PDB entry 7R1A | electron microscopy, 3.90 A resolution | chains A and B of the 6 polymer chains in the assembly

# Chain A (and B)
Molecule: Spike glycoprotein
Source organism: Severe acute respiratory syndrome coronavirus 2
Notes: chain B of this document is another copy of the same molecule, construct and numbering; everything in this record applies to it too
Reference sequence: P0DTC2 (SPIKE_SARS2); residue numbers follow UniProt; this construct covers 1-66, 69-141, 143-1208
Amino-acid sequence (1284 residues; row label = number of the first residue in the row; note: 3 numbers in that range are skipped by the numbering (no residue carries them; nothing is unmodelled there); numbers below 1 keep their minus sign (Met-30 is residue -30)):
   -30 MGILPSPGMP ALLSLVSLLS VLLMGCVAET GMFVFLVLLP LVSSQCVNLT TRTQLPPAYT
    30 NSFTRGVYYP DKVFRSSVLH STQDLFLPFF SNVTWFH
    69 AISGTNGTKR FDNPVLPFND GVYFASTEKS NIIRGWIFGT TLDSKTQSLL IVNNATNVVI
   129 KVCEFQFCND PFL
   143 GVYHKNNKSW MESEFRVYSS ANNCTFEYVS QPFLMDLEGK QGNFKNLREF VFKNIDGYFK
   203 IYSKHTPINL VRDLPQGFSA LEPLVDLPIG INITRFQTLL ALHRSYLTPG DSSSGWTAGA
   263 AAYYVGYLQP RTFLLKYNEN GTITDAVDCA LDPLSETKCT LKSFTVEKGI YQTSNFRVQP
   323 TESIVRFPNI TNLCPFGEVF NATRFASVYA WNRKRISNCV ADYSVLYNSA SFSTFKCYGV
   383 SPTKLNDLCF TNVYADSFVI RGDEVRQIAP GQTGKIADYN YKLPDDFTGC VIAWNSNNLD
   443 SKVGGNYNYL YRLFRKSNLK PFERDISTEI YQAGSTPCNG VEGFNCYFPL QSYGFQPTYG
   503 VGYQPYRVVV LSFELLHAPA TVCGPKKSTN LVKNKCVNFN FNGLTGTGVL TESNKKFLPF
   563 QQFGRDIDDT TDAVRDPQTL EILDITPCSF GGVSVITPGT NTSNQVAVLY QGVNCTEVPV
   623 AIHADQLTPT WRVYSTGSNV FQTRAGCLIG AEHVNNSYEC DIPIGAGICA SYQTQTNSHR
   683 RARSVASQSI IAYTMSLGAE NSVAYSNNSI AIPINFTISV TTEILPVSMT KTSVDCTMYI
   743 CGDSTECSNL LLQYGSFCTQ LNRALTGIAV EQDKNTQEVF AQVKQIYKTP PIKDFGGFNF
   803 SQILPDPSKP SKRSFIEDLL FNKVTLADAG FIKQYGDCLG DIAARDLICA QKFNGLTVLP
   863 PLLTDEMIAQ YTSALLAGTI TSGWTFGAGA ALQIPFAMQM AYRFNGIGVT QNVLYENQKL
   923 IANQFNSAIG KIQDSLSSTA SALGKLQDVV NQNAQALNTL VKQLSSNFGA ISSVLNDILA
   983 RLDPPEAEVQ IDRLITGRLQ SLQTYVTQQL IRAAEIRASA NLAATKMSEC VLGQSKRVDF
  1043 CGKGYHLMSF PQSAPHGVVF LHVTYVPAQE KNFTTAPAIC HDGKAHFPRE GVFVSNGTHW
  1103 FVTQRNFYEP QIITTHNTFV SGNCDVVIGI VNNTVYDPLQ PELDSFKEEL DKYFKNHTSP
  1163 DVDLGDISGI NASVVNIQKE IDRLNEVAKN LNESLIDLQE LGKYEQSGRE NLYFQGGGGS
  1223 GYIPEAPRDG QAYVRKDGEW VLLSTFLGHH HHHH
Not modelled in the structure: -30 to 26, 69-78, 96-97, 143-156, 177-187, 247-262, 618-640, 677-688, 828-854, 941-944, 1147-1256
Sequence notes: initiating methionine (-30); expression tag (-29 to 0, 1209-1256); variant Tyr501 (Asn in P0DTC2), Asp570 (Ala in P0DTC2), Gly614 (Asp in P0DTC2), His681 (Pro in P0DTC2), Ile716 (Thr in P0DTC2), Ala982 (Ser in P0DTC2), His1118 (Asp in P0DTC2); engineered mutation Pro986 (Lys in P0DTC2), Pro987 (Val in P0DTC2)
Curated features (UniProtKB/Swiss-Prot):
  - region: Asn280 to Cys301 (Putative superantigen), Arg403 to Asp405 (Integrin-binding motif), Asn448 to Phe456 (Immunodominant HLA epitope recognized by the CD8+), Ser816 to Tyr837 (Fusion peptide 1), Lys835 to Phe855 (Fusion peptide 2), Asp1163 to Glu1202 (Heptad repeat 2)
  - site (Cleavage): Arg685, Ser686, Arg815, Ser816
  - glycosylation: Asn17 (N-linked (GlcNAc...) (complex) asparagine), Asn61 (N-linked (GlcNAc...) (hybrid) asparagine), Asn74 (N-linked (GlcNAc...) (complex) asparagine), Asn122 (N-linked (GlcNAc...) (hybrid) asparagine), Asn149 (N-linked (GlcNAc...) (complex) asparagine), Asn165 (N-linked (GlcNAc...) (complex) asparagine), Asn234 (N-linked (GlcNAc...) (high mannose) asparagine), Asn282 (N-linked (GlcNAc...) (complex) asparagine), Thr323 (O-linked (GalNAc) threonine), Ser325 (O-linked (HexNAc...) serine), Asn331 (N-linked (GlcNAc...) (complex) asparagine), Asn343 (N-linked (GlcNAc...) (complex) asparagine), Asn603 (N-linked (GlcNAc...) (hybrid) asparagine), Asn616 (N-linked (GlcNAc...) (complex) asparagine), Asn657 (N-linked (GlcNAc...) (complex) asparagine), Thr676 (O-linked (GlcNAc...) threonine), Thr678 (O-linked (GlcNAc...) threonine), Asn709 (N-linked (GlcNAc...) (high mannose) asparagine), Asn717 (N-linked (GlcNAc...) (hybrid) asparagine), Asn801 (N-linked (GlcNAc...) (hybrid) asparagine) and 6 more in UniProt
Disulfides: Cys131-Cys166, Cys291-Cys301, Cys336-Cys361, Cys379-Cys432, Cys391-Cys525, Cys480-Cys488, Cys538-Cys590, Cys617-Cys649, Cys662-Cys671, Cys738-Cys760, Cys743-Cys749, Cys1032-Cys1043, Cys1082-Cys1126
Glycans and other covalent adducts: N-acetylglucosamine (NAG) linked to Asn122, Asn165, Asn282, Asn331, Asn603, Asn616, Asn709, Asn717, Asn801, Asn1098, Asn1134

# Interface between chain A and chain B
Residue-residue contacts - 92 pairs, chain A then chain B:
  Asn317(A) - Asp737(B)  hydrogen bond
  Arg357(A) - Thr167(B)  hydrogen bond (side chain-backbone)
  Asn360(A) - Phe168(B)
  Pro521(A) - Gly199(B)
  Pro521(A) - Tyr200(B)
  Pro521(A) - Pro230(B)
  Pro521(A) - Gly232(B)
  Lys558(A) - Phe43(B)
  Phe559(A) - Phe43(B)  hydrophobic
  Phe562(A) - Tyr38(B)  hydrophobic
  Phe562(A) - Lys41(B)  hydrogen bond (backbone-side chain)
  Phe562(A) - Pro225(B)  hydrophobic
  Gln563(A) - Val42(B)  hydrogen bond (side chain-backbone)
  Gln564(A) - Lys41(B)
  Gln564(A) - Val42(B)
  Phe565(A) - Lys41(B)
  Gly566(A) - Phe43(B)
  Ile569(A) - Val47(B)  hydrophobic
  Asp571(A) - Lys964(B)  salt bridge
  Pro589(A) - Phe855(B)
  Phe592(A) - Phe855(B)
  Phe592(A) - Thr859(B)
  Gln613(A) - Leu861(B)
  Pro665(A) - Leu864(B)  hydrophobic
  Gly667(A) - Leu864(B)
  Ala668(A) - Pro863(B)  hydrogen bond (backbone-backbone)
  Ala668(A) - Leu864(B)
  Ala668(A) - Thr866(B)
  Gly669(A) - Leu864(B)
  Gly669(A) - Met869(B)
  Met697(A) - Met869(B)  hydrophobic
  Leu699(A) - Met869(B)  hydrophobic
  Leu699(A) - Gln872(B)
  Leu699(A) - Tyr873(B)
  Ala701(A) - Gln787(B)
  Ala701(A) - Ile788(B)
  Glu702(A) - Gln787(B)
  Glu702(A) - Ile788(B)
  Glu702(A) - Lys790(B)
  Asn703(A) - Gln787(B)
  Asn703(A) - Ile788(B)  hydrogen bond (backbone-backbone)
  Asn703(A) - Tyr789(B)
  Asn703(A) - Lys790(B)
  Ser704(A) - Lys790(B)
  Val705(A) - Tyr789(B)  hydrophobic
  Val705(A) - Gln895(B)
  Ala706(A) - Gln895(B)  hydrogen bond (backbone-side chain)
  Tyr707(A) - Asp796(B)  hydrogen bond (side chain-backbone)
  Tyr707(A) - Phe797(B)  hydrophobic
  Tyr707(A) - Ile896(B)
  Tyr707(A) - Pro897(B)  hydrophobic
  Tyr707(A) - Phe898(B)
  Ser708(A) - Pro897(B)
  Asn709(A) - Asp796(B)  hydrogen bond
  Ser711(A) - Pro897(B)
  Ile712(A) - Gln895(B)
  Ala713(A) - Leu894(B)  hydrophobic
  Ala713(A) - Gln895(B)  hydrogen bond (backbone-backbone)
  Thr961(A) - Gln762(B)
  Gln965(A) - Ser758(B)  hydrogen bond
  Ser968(A) - Gln755(B)  hydrogen bond (side chain-backbone)
  Asn969(A) - Gln755(B)
  Phe970(A) - Tyr756(B)  hydrogen bond (backbone-side chain)
  Gly971(A) - Gln755(B)
  Arg995(A) - Asp994(B)  salt bridge
  Gln1002(A) - Phe759(B)
  Thr1006(A) - Gln1005(B)
  Gln1010(A) - Leu1012(B)
  Glu1017(A) - Arg1019(B)
  Arg1039(A) - Thr1027(B)
  Arg1039(A) - Glu1031(B)  salt bridge
  Arg1039(A) - Arg1039(B)
  Val1040(A) - Ser1030(B)
  Val1040(A) - Glu1031(B)
  Asp1041(A) - Ser1030(B)
  Lys1045(A) - Gly889(B)  hydrogen bond (side chain-backbone)
  Gly1046(A) - Ala890(B)
  Pro1069(A) - Ala890(B)
  Glu1072(A) - Leu894(B)
  Asn1074(A) - Gln895(B)  hydrogen bond
  Thr1077(A) - Met900(B)
  Pro1079(A) - Tyr917(B)
  Phe1089(A) - Asn914(B)
  Pro1090(A) - Gln913(B)
  Val1094(A) - Met900(B)  hydrophobic
  Val1094(A) - Tyr904(B)
  Arg1107(A) - Tyr904(B)  hydrogen bond
  Phe1121(A) - Asn914(B)
  Ser1123(A) - Asn914(B)  hydrogen bond
  Ile1130(A) - Gln920(B)
  Leu1141(A) - Leu1141(B)  hydrophobic
  Leu1141(A) - Glu1144(B)
Interface residues without a listed pair, chain A (81 interface residues in all): Arg319, Ala520, Thr549, Lys557, Leu560, Arg567, Asp570, Thr572, Thr573, Ser591, Gly593, Ala647, Asn710, Gln957, Ala972, Ser1003, Ile1013, Tyr1047
Interface residues without a listed pair, chain B (80 interface residues in all): Arg44, Cys166, Glu224, Asn282, Gly283, Met740, Asp745, Arg765, Gln784, Pro792, Pro862, Leu865, Thr883, Trp886, Thr887, Phe888, Gly891, Asn907, Thr912, Glu918, Val963, Leu1034, Gly1035

# Overview
81 residues of chain A face 80 of chain B across their interface, with 17 hydrogen bonds and 3 salt bridges.
Polar pairs include Asp571(A)-Lys964(B), Arg995(A)-Asp994(B) and Arg1039(A)-Glu1031(B). N-acetylglucosamine is
covalently linked to Asn122(A), Asn165(A), Asn282(A), Asn331(A), Asn603(A) and Asn616(A) and 5 more.
Both chains are Spike glycoprotein (Severe acute respiratory syndrome coronavirus 2). Entry 7R1A (Furin
Cleaved Alpha Variant SARS-CoV-2 Spike in complex with 3 ACE2) was determined by electron microscopy,
deposited together with 7R0Z, 7R10, 7R11 and 7R12.
